PDB entry 6VF6 | X-ray diffraction, 1.69 A resolution | chains A and P of the 4 polymer chains in the assembly

Chain A:
Name: DNA-directed DNA/RNA polymerase mu
Source organism: Homo sapiens
Notes: EC 2.7.7.7
UniProt: Q9NP87 (DPOLM_HUMAN); residue numbers follow UniProt; this construct covers 132-397, 410-494
Amino-acid sequence (356 residues; row label = number of the first residue in the row; note: 12 numbers in that range are skipped by the numbering (no residue carries them; nothing is unmodelled there)):
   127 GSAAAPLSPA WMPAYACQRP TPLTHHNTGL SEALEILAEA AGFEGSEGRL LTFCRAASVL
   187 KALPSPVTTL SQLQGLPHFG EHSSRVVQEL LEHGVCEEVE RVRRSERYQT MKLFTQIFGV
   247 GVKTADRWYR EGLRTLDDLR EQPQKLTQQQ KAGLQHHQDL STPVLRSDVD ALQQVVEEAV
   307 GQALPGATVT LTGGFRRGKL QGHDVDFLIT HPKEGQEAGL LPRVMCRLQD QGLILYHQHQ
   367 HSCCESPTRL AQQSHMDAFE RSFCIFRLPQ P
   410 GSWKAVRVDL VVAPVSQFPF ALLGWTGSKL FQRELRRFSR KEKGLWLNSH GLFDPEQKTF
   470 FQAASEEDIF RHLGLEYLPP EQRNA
Disordered / not traced: 127-136, 365-384
Differences from the reference sequence: expression tag (127-131); conflict Gly-410 (Pro in Q9NP87)
Curated features (UniProtKB/Swiss-Prot):
  - region: Arg-323 to Asp-332 (Involved in ssDNA binding)
  - binding site (Mg(2+)): Asp-330, Asp-332, Asp-418
  - site: Gly-433 (Responsible for the low discrimination between dNTP and rNTP)
Covalently attached groups: 2,3-dihydroxy-1,4-dithiobutane (DTT) linked to Cys-180
Metal / ion sites: Mn2+ site 1 near His-152 (its only coordinating residue here); Mn2+ site 2: His-208 (shared with 1 residue of chain D); Mn2+ site 3 near His-219 (its only coordinating residue here); Na+: Thr-241, Ile-243, Val-246 (shared with DT3(P) of chain P); Mn2+ site 4: Asp-330, Asp-332, Asp-418 (shared with 8GM_5(P) of chain P); Mn2+ site 5: Asp-330, Asp-332 (together with glycolic acid) (shared with 8GM_5(P) of chain P); Mn2+ site 6: Glu-386, His-459
Ligand contacts: glycolic acid (GOA): Gly-319, Gly-320, Arg-323, Asp-330, Asp-332

Chain P:
Molecule: 5-nt DNA strand
Sequence (5 nucleotides; row label = number of the first residue in the row):
     1 CGTAX
Modified / non-standard residues: 8GM ([(2R,3S,4R,5R)-5-[2-azanyl-6,8-bis(oxidanylidene)-1,7-dihydropurin-9-yl]-3,4-bis(oxidanyl)oxolan-2-yl]methyl dihydrogen phosphate) at position 5
Metal / ion sites: Na+: DT3 (shared with Thr-241(A), Ile-243(A), Val-246(A) of chain A); Mn2+ site 1: 8GM_5 (shared with Asp-330(A), Asp-332(A), Asp-418(A) of chain A)

Interface between chain A and chain P:
Pairs across the interface - 30 pairs, chain A then chain P:
  Ile-243(A) with DT3(P), phosphate contact
  Phe-244(A) with DT3(P), phosphate contact
  Gly-245(A) with DG2(P), phosphate contact; DT3(P), hydrogen bond to the phosphate
  Val-246(A) with DG2(P), hydrogen bond to the phosphate; DT3(P), hydrogen bond to the phosphate
  Gly-247(A) with DG2(P), hydrogen bond to the phosphate
  Val-248(A) with DG2(P), phosphate contact
  Lys-249(A) with DC1(P), phosphate contact; DG2(P), phosphate contact
  Thr-250(A) with DC1(P), hydrogen bond to the phosphate; DG2(P), hydrogen bond to the phosphate
  Gln-275(A) with DG2(P), sugar contact
  Arg-323(A) with 8GM_5(P), phosphate contact
  Asp-330(A) with 8GM_5(P), phosphate contact
  Asp-332(A) with 8GM_5(P), phosphate contact
  Phe-389(A) with DT3(P), sugar contact; DA4(P), sugar contact
  Arg-416(A) with DT3(P), phosphate contact; DA4(P), salt bridge to the phosphate
  Asp-418(A) with DA4(P), sugar contact; 8GM_5(P), phosphate contact
  Gly-433(A) with 8GM_5(P), hydrogen bond to the sugar
  Trp-434(A) with DA4(P), phosphate contact; 8GM_5(P), sugar contact
  Thr-435(A) with 8GM_5(P), phosphate contact
  Gly-436(A) with 8GM_5(P), hydrogen bond to the sugar
  Ser-437(A) with 8GM_5(P), sugar contact
  Lys-438(A) with 8GM_5(P), base contact
  Gln-441(A) with 8GM_5(P), sugar contact
Also at the interface, not in a pair above, chain A (25 interface residues in all): Gly-319, Arg-387, Arg-445

Overview:
25 residues of chain A face 5 of chain P across their interface; the contacts include 8 hydrogen bonds and 1
salt bridge. Polar contacts include Gly-433(A)/8GM_5(P), Gly-436(A)/8GM_5(P) and Gly-245(A)/DT3(P). Chain A
binds glycolic acid. UniProt lists 3 Mg2+-binding residues on chain A.
Here chain A is DNA-directed DNA/RNA polymerase mu (Homo sapiens) and chain P is a 5-nt DNA strand. Entry 6VF6
(DNA Polymerase Mu, 8-oxorGTP:At Product State Ternary Complex, 50 mM Mn2+ (960 min)) was determined by X-ray
diffraction, deposited together with 6VEZ, 6VF0, 6VF1, 6VF2, 6VF3, 6VF4 and 7 further entries.
